7MUV - chains EH and DH of the 205 polymer chains in the assembly; structure by electron microscopy, 4.60 A resolution (low resolution: residue-level contacts below are approximate; hydrogen-bond / salt-bridge calls are withheld).

== Chain EH (and DH) ==
Molecule: Type IV secretion protein IcmK
From: Legionella pneumophila
Notes: chain DH of this document is another copy of the same molecule, construct and numbering; everything in this record applies to it too
Reference sequence: A0A2S6FBG9 (A0A2S6FBG9_LEGPN); residue numbers follow UniProt; this construct covers 1-361
Sequence (361 residues; row label = number of the first residue in the row):
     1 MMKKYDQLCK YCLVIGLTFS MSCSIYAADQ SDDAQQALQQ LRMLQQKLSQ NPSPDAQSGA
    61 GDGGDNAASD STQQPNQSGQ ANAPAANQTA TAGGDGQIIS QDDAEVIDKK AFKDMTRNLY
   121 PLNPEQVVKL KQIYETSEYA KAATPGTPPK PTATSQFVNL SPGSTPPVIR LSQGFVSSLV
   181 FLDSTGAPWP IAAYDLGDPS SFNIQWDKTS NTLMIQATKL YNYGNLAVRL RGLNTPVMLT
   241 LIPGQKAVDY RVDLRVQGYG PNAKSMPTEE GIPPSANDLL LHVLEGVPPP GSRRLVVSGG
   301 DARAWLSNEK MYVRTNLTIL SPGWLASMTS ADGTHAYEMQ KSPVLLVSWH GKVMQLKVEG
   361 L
Not modelled in the structure: 1-103

== Interface between chain EH and chain DH ==
Contacting residue pairs (39; chain EH residue first):
  Asp108(EH) with Arg117(DH)
  Phe112(EH) with Gln126(DH); Lys129(DH)
  Thr116(EH) with Leu130(DH); Ile133(DH)
  Pro124(EH) with Ala140(DH)
  Val128(EH) with Pro145(DH)
  Lys131(EH) with Lys141(DH); Ala142(DH); Ala143(DH); Thr144(DH); Pro145(DH)
  Gln132(EH) with Pro145(DH)
  Glu135(EH) with Pro145(DH)
  Glu138(EH) with Leu220(DH); Tyr221(DH)
  Tyr139(EH) with Tyr221(DH)
  Ala142(EH) with Tyr221(DH); Asn222(DH)
  Pro151(EH) with Pro166(DH)
  Ala153(EH) with Pro162(DH)
  Thr154(EH) with Pro162(DH)
  Phe175(EH) with Tyr223(DH); Gly224(DH); Asn225(DH)
  Val176(EH) with Asn225(DH)
  Pro188(EH) with Asn234(DH)
  Asp207(EH) with Arg229(DH)
  Ser210(EH) with Arg229(DH)
  Asn211(EH) with Asn234(DH)
  Thr212(EH) with Arg229(DH); Asn234(DH)
  Gln216(EH) with Asp195(DH)
  Tyr250(EH) with Pro236(DH); Val237(DH); Met238(DH)
  Arg251(EH) with Thr235(DH); Pro236(DH)
  Asp253(EH) with Pro162(DH)
Other interface residues (no listed pair), chain EH (33 interface residues in all): Tyr120, Val127, Tyr134, Pro148, Ser155, Ser178, Val180, Met214
Other interface residues (no listed pair), chain DH (32 interface residues in all): Leu122, Tyr134, Leu160, Gly163, Gly197, Ala227

== Summary ==
33 residues of chain EH and 32 residues of chain DH are in contact.
Both chains are Type IV secretion protein IcmK (Legionella pneumophila). Entry 7MUV (Reconstruction of the
Legionella pneumophila Dot/Icm T4SS 3DVA Map 3) was determined by electron microscopy (same publication as
7MUC, 7MUD, 7MUE, 7MUQ, 7MUS, 7MUW and 7MUY).
